PDB entry 9CU7 | electron microscopy, 2.82 A resolution | chains A and B of the 12 polymer chains in the assembly

Chain A:
Name: Hemagglutinin HA1
Organism: Influenza A virus (A/Solomon Islands/3/2006(H1N1))
UniProt: A0A0G2RTI0 (A0A0G2RTI0_9INFA); the construct lacks a stretch of the UniProt sequence, so the offset changes along the chain: 11-54 = UniProt 18-61; 55-83 = UniProt 63-91; 84-95 = UniProt 93-104; 96-125 = UniProt 106-135; 2 more segments
Amino-acid sequence (321 residues; row label = number of the first residue in the row; a row labelled like 125A-125C holds insertion residues (125A, then the next letters in order)):
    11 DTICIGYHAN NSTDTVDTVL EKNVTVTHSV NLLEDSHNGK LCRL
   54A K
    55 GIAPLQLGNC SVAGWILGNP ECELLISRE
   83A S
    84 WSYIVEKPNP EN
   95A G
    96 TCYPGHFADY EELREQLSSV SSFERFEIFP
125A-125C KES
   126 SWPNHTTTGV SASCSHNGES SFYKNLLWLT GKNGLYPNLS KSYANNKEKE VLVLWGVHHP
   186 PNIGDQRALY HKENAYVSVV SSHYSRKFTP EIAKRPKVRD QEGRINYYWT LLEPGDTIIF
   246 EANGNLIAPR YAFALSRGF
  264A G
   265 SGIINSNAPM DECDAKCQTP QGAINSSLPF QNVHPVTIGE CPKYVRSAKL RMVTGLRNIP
Disulfide bonds: Cys52-Cys277, Cys64-Cys76, Cys97-Cys139, Cys281-Cys305
Construct notes: conflict Arg53 (Leu60 in A0A0G2RTI0)

Chain B:
Name: Hemagglutinin HA2
Organism: Influenza A virus (A/Solomon Islands/3/2006(H1N1))
UniProt: C8CQF2 (C8CQF2_9INFA); residues 2-170 here correspond to UniProt positions 345-513 (UniProt number = residue number + 343)
Amino-acid sequence (169 residues; row label = number of the first residue in the row):
     2 LFGAIAGFIE GGWTGMVDGW YGYHHQNEQG SGYAADQKST QNAINGITNK VNSVIEKMNT
    62 QFTAVGKEFN KLERRMENLN KKVDDGFIDI WTYNAELLVL LENERTLDFH DSNVKNLYEK
   122 VKSQLKNNAK EIGNGCFEFY HKCNDECMES VKNGTYDYPK YSEESKLNR
Disulfide bonds: Cys144-Cys148

Chain A / chain B interface:
Inter-chain disulfides: Cys14(A)-Cys137(B)
Pairs across the interface (112):
  Asp11(A) - Gln27(B)
  Asp11(A) - Glu29(B)
  Asp11(A) - Phe138(B)
  Asp11(A) - Glu139(B)
  Asp11(A) - Phe140(B)  hydrogen bond (backbone-backbone)
  Asp11(A) - Lys143(B)
  Asp11(A) - Cys144(B)  hydrogen bond (side chain-backbone)
  Asp11(A) - Met149(B)
  Thr12(A) - His25(B)
  Thr12(A) - His26(B)
  Thr12(A) - Gln27(B)  hydrogen bond (backbone-backbone)
  Thr12(A) - Phe138(B)
  Thr12(A) - Met149(B)
  Ile13(A) - Tyr24(B)  hydrophobic
  Ile13(A) - His25(B)
  Ile13(A) - Cys137(B)
  Ile13(A) - Phe138(B)  hydrogen bond (backbone-backbone)
  Ile13(A) - Phe140(B)  hydrophobic
  Cys14(A) - Trp14(B)
  Cys14(A) - Gly23(B)
  Cys14(A) - Tyr24(B)
  Cys14(A) - His25(B)  hydrogen bond (backbone-backbone)
  Cys14(A) - Cys137(B)  disulfide
  Ile15(A) - Ile10(B)
  Ile15(A) - Trp14(B)
  Ile15(A) - Gly23(B)
  Ile15(A) - Tyr119(B)  hydrophobic
  Ile15(A) - Val122(B)  hydrophobic
  Ile15(A) - Gly136(B)  hydrogen bond (backbone-backbone)
  Ile15(A) - Phe138(B)  hydrophobic
  Gly16(A) - Trp14(B)
  Gly16(A) - Tyr22(B)
  Gly16(A) - Gly23(B)  hydrogen bond (backbone-backbone)
  Tyr17(A) - Ile6(B)
  Tyr17(A) - Ala7(B)  hydrogen bond (side chain-backbone)
  Tyr17(A) - Ile10(B)  hydrogen bond (side chain-backbone)
  Tyr17(A) - Glu11(B)  hydrogen bond (side chain-backbone)
  Tyr17(A) - Gly12(B)
  Tyr17(A) - Gly13(B)
  Tyr17(A) - Trp14(B)  hydrogen bond (backbone-backbone)
  Tyr17(A) - Met17(B)
  Tyr17(A) - Trp21(B)
  His18(A) - Trp14(B)
  His18(A) - Met17(B)  hydrogen bond (side chain-backbone)
  His18(A) - Val18(B)
  His18(A) - Gly20(B)
  His18(A) - Trp21(B)  hydrogen bond (backbone-backbone)
  Ala19(A) - Gly13(B)
  Ala19(A) - Trp14(B)  hydrogen bond (backbone-backbone)
  Ala19(A) - Thr15(B)
  Val26(A) - Asn104(B)
  Asp27(A) - Leu101(B)
  Asp27(A) - Asn104(B)  hydrogen bond (backbone-side chain)
  Thr28(A) - Leu101(B)
  Thr28(A) - Glu105(B)  hydrogen bond
  Val29(A) - Leu101(B)
  Val29(A) - Leu102(B)  hydrophobic
  Val29(A) - Glu105(B)
  Leu30(A) - Glu105(B)
  His38(A) - Trp21(B)  hydrogen bond
  Glu106(A) - Glu69(B)
  Glu106(A) - Phe70(B)
  Glu106(A) - Asn71(B)  hydrogen bond (side chain-backbone)
  Arg109(A) - Glu69(B)  salt bridge
  Glu110(A) - Lys68(B)  salt bridge
  Ser265(A) - Ala65(B)
  Phe294(A) - Met59(B)  hydrophobic
  Phe294(A) - Ala96(B)  hydrophobic
  Pro299(A) - Val66(B)
  Val300(A) - Val66(B)  hydrophobic
  Thr301(A) - Thr64(B)
  Thr301(A) - Ala65(B)
  Thr301(A) - Val66(B)
  Gly303(A) - Gln62(B)
  Gly303(A) - Phe63(B)
  Glu304(A) - Gln62(B)
  Cys305(A) - Thr61(B)
  Cys305(A) - Gln62(B)  hydrogen bond (backbone-backbone)
  Lys307(A) - Asn60(B)
  Lys307(A) - Gln62(B)
  Lys307(A) - Trp92(B)
  Tyr308(A) - Ile89(B)  hydrophobic
  Val309(A) - Thr93(B)
  Arg310(A) - Asp86(B)
  Arg310(A) - Ile89(B)
  Arg310(A) - Asp90(B)  salt bridge
  Arg310(A) - Thr93(B)  hydrogen bond (backbone-side chain)
  Ser311(A) - Glu97(B)
  Leu314(A) - Ala96(B)  hydrophobic
  Leu314(A) - Glu97(B)
  Leu314(A) - Val100(B)  hydrophobic
  Arg315(A) - Val100(B)
  Arg315(A) - Asn104(B)  hydrogen bond (backbone-side chain)
  Met316(A) - Asn104(B)
  Val317(A) - Asn104(B)  hydrogen bond (backbone-side chain)
  Val317(A) - Thr107(B)
  Val317(A) - Leu108(B)  hydrophobic
  Thr318(A) - Trp21(B)
  Thr318(A) - Ile48(B)
  Thr318(A) - His111(B)
  Gly319(A) - Trp21(B)
  Gly319(A) - Leu108(B)
  Gly319(A) - His111(B)  hydrogen bond (backbone-side chain)
  Leu320(A) - Ile6(B)  hydrophobic
  Leu320(A) - Trp21(B)
  Leu320(A) - His111(B)
  Arg321(A) - Leu108(B)
  Ile323(A) - Ala7(B)  hydrophobic
  Ile323(A) - Glu11(B)
  Ile323(A) - Gly12(B)
  Ile323(A) - Gly13(B)  hydrogen bond (backbone-backbone)
  Pro324(A) - Thr15(B)
Also at the interface, not in a pair above, chain A (46 interface residues in all): Thr37, Leu42, Ile267, Pro293, Ile302
Also at the interface, not in a pair above, chain B (69 interface residues in all): Ala5, Asn28, Val52, Ile56, Gly67, Glu74, Glu103, Val115, Leu118, His142, Val152, Lys153

Summary:
46 residues of chain A and 69 residues of chain B are in contact; the contacts include 1 disulfide bond, 24
hydrogen bonds and 3 salt bridges. Among the polar pairs are Arg109(A)-Glu69(B), Glu110(A)-Lys68(B) and
Arg310(A)-Asp90(B).
Here chain A is Hemagglutinin HA1 and chain B is Hemagglutinin HA2, both from Influenza A virus (A/Solomon
Islands/3/2006(H1N1)). Entry 9CU7 (Structure of 16.ND.92 Fab in complex with A/Solomon Islands/3/2006(H1N1)
influenza virus Hemagglutinin) was determined by electron microscopy, deposited together with 9DBX.
